Entry 3GLL (X-ray diffraction, 2.70 A resolution); this record covers chain A.

Chain A:
Molecule: Polyribonucleotide nucleotidyltransferase
Source organism: Escherichia coli E24377A
Notes: EC 2.7.7.8
UniProt: A7ZS61 (PNP_ECO24); numbering as in UniProt (aligned over 1-549)
Amino-acid sequence (549 residues; numbered 1 to 549; the number before each row is that of its first residue):
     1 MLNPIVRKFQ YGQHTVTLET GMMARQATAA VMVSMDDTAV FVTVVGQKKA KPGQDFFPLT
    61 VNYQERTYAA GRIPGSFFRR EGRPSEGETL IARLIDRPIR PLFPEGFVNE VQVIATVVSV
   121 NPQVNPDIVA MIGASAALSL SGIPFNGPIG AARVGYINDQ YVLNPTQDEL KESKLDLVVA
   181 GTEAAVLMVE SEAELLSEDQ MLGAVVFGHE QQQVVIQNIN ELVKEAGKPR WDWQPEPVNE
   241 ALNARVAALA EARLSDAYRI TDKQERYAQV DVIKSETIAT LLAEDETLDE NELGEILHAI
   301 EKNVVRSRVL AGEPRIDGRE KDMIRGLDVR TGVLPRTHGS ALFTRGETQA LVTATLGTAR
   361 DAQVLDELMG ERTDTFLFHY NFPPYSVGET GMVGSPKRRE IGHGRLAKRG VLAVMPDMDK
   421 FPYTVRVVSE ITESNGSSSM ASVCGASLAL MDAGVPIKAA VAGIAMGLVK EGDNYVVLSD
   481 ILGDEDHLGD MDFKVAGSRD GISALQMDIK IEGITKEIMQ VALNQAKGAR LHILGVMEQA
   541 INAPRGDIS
Disordered / not traced: 1, 79-81, 98, 239-256, 275-297, 394-397, 484, 546-549
What the authors report for this chain:
  - conformationally variable residues (loop rearrangement): F77, F78
  - contacts within the chain: F77-F78 (pi stacking)
  - catalytic residues: H403, D486, D492 (proposed by the authors, not directly observed)
  - mutagenesis - R80D (10-fold): decreased catalytic activity (citing earlier work)
  - mutagenesis - R83A: unchanged catalytic activity (citing earlier work)
  - mutagenesis - D492G: abolished catalytic activity (citing earlier work)

In short:
From the paper: catalytic residues H403, D486 and D492; R80D reduces catalytic activity; 3 substitutions were
tested in all.
Chain A is Polyribonucleotide nucleotidyltransferase (Escherichia coli E24377A); the structure, Crystal
structure of Polynucleotide Phosphorylase (PNPase) core, was determined by X-ray diffraction (same publication
as 3GCM, 3GME and 3H1C).
